PDB entry 4CXH | electron microscopy, 8.90 A resolution (very low resolution: no residue pairs are listed; an interface is given only as per-side residue counts) | chains 1 and X of the 9 polymer chains in the assembly

Chain 1:
Molecule: 18S RRNA - H44
Source organism: Oryctolagus cuniculus
Sequence (135 nucleotides; row label = number of the first residue in the row):
  1701 CGCCCGUCGCUACUACCGAUUGGAUGGUUUAGUGAGGCCCUCGGAUCGGC
  1751 CCCGCCGGGGUCGGCCCACGGCCCUGGCGGAGCGCUGAGAAGACGGUCGA
  1801 ACUUGACUAUCUAGAGGAAGUAAAAGUCGUAACAA
From the paper describing this entry:
  - conformationally variable residues (side-chain flip): A1824, A1825

Chain X:
Molecule: 40S ribosomal protein US12
Source organism: Oryctolagus cuniculus
Reference sequence: P62266 (RS23_HUMAN); residue numbers follow UniProt; this construct covers 1-143
Chain sequence (143 residues; numbered 1 to 143; the number before each row is that of its first residue):
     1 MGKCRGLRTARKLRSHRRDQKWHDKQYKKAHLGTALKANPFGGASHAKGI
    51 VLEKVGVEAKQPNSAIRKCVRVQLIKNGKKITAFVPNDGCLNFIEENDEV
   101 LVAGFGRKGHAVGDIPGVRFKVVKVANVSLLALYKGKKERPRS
Unresolved in the structure: 1-6, 142-143
UniProt features mapped onto this chain:
  - modified residue: Lys54 (N6-succinyllysine), Pro62 (3-hydroxyproline), Lys135 (N6-acetyllysine)
  - cross-link: Lys37 (Glycyl lysine isopeptide (Lys-Gly) (interchain with G-Cter in SUMO2))
  - natural variant: Arg67 (R67K: In BTDD), Phe120 (F120I: In BTDD)

Chain 1 / chain X interface:
At this resolution (9 A) residue pairs are not listed: 5 residues of chain 1 and 4 of chain X lie at the interface.

In short:
5 residues of chain 1 and 4 residues of chain X are in contact. From the paper: conformational variability at
A1824(1) and A1825(1).
Chain 1 is 18S RRNA - H44 and chain X is 40S ribosomal protein US12, both from Oryctolagus cuniculus; the
structure, Regulation of the mammalian elongation cycle by 40S subunit rolling: a eukaryotic-specific ribosome
rearrangement, was determined by electron microscopy together with 4CXG from the same study.
